PDB entry 4BMC | X-ray diffraction, 1.98 A resolution | chain A

== Chain A ==
Molecule: S-M checkpoint control protein RAD4
From: Schizosaccharomyces pombe
Notes: fragment: brct1 and brct2 domains, residues 1-186
Reference sequence: P32372 (RAD4_SCHPO); residues 1-186 here = UniProt positions 1-186
Amino-acid sequence (186 residues; row label = number of the first residue in the row):
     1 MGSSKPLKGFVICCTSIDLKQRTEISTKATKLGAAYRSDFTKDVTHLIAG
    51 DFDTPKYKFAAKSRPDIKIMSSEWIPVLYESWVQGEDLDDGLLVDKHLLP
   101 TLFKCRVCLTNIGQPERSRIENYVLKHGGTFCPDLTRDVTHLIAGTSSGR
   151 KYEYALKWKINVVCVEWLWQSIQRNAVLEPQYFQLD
Not modelled in the structure: 1-3
Differences from the reference sequence: variant Leu98 (Phe in P32372)
Reported in the primary citation:
  - mutagenesis - K56E/K151E: abolished binding to phosphopeptide

== In short ==
The paper reports that K56E/K151E abolish binding to phosphopeptide.
Chain A is S-M checkpoint control protein RAD4 (Schizosaccharomyces pombe); the structure, Crystal structure
of s.pombe Rad4 BRCT1,2, was determined by X-ray diffraction together with 4BMD, 4BU0 and 4BU1 from the same
study.
